Entry 9PD1 (electron microscopy, 4.50 A resolution (low resolution: residue-level contacts below are approximate; hydrogen-bond / salt-bridge calls are withheld)); this record covers chains A and F of the 14 polymer chains in the assembly.

# Chain A (and F)
Molecule: Vesicle-fusing ATPase
Source organism: Cricetulus griseus
Notes: EC 3.6.4.6; chain F of this document is another copy of the same molecule, construct and numbering; everything in this record applies to it too
UniProtKB: P18708 (NSF_CRIGR); residues 1-744 here = UniProt positions 1-744
Chain sequence (747 residues; each row starts with the number of its first residue; numbers below 1 keep their minus sign (Gly-2 is residue -2)):
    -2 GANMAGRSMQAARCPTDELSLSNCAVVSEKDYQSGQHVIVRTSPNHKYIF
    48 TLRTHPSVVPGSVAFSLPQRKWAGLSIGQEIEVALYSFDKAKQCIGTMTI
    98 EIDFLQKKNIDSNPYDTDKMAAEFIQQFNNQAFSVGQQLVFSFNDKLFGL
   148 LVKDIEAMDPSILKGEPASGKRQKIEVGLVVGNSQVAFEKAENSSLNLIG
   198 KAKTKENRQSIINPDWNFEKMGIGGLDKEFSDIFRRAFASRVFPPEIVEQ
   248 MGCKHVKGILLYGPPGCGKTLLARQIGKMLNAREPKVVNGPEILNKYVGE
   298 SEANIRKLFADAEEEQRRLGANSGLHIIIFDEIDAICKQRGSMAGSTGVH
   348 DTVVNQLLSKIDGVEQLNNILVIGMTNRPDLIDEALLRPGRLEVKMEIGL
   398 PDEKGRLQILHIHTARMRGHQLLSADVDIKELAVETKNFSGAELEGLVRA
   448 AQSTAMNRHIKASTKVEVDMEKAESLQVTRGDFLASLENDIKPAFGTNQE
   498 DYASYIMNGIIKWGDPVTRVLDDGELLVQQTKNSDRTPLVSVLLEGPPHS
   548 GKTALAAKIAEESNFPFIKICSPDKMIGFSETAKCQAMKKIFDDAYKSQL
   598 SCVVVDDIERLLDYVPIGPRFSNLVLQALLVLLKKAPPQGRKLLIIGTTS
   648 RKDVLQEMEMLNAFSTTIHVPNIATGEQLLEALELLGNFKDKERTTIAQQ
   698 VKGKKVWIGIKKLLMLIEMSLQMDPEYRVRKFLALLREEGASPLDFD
Disordered / not traced: -2 to 206, 337-345, 741-744 (chain F: -2 to -1, 156-168, 202-208, 336-343, 460-466, 741-744)
Sequence notes: expression tag (-2 to 0)
Small-molecule neighbours:
  - ADP (adenosine-5'-diphosphate): Gly219, Ile220, Gly221, Gly222, Pro261, Pro262, Gly263, Cys264, Gly265, Lys266, Thr267, Leu268, Met372, Ile406, His410, Gly438, Ala439, Glu442
  - ATP (adenosine-5'-triphosphate): Ile503, Met504, Asn505, Gly506, Ile507, Ile508, Lys509, Trp510, Val514, Pro545, His546, Gly548, Lys549, Thr550, Ala551, Leu552, Ser647, Ile707, Lys708
Swiss-Prot annotation at these positions:
  - binding site (ATP): Asn505 to Trp510, Pro545 to Leu552
  - binding site (Mg(2+)): Thr550
  - modified residue: Lys105 (N6-acetyllysine), Ser207 (Phosphoserine), Tyr259 (Phosphotyrosine), Ser569 (Phosphoserine)
From the paper describing this entry:
  - post-translational modification sites: Ser207 (citing earlier work)

# Interface between chain A and chain F
Residue-residue contacts (41):
  Asn292(A) with Thr344(F)
  Arg413(A) with Gln247(F)
  Met414(A) with Gln247(F); Met248(F)
  His417(A) with Gln247(F)
  Leu419(A) with Ile244(F); Gln247(F)
  Gln449(A) with Met248(F)
  Ser450(A) with Arg233(F)
  Met453(A) with Ala236(F); Phe240(F)
  His456(A) with Phe240(F)
  Ile457(A) with Phe235(F); Val239(F); Phe240(F)
  Thr461(A) with Ile209(F)
  Glu471(A) with Ile244(F)
  Leu473(A) with Phe240(F); Ile244(F)
  Asp571(A) with Lys632(F)
  Ile574(A) with Lys586(F); Val628(F)
  Gly575(A) with Lys586(F)
  Arg607(A) with Gln624(F); Leu627(F)
  Asp610(A) with Asn620(F); Gln624(F)
  Tyr611(A) with Gln624(F)
  Val612(A) with Met655(F)
  Pro613(A) with Glu656(F)
  Ile614(A) with Glu654(F); Met655(F)
  Arg617(A) with Phe618(F)
  Lys708(A) with Lys631(F)
  Glu715(A) with Ser531(F); Asp532(F); Arg533(F); Thr534(F)
  Met716(A) with Gln527(F)
  Gln719(A) with Gln526(F); Gln527(F)
Interface residues without a listed pair, chain A (37 interface residues in all): Glu289, Lys293, Tyr294, Asn454, Asn505, His546, Pro570, Phe576, Arg648, Met720
Interface residues without a listed pair, chain F (39 interface residues in all): Arg232, Gly249, Cys250, Asp348, Leu523, Asn530, Pro616, Leu621, Leu623, Ala625, Leu629, Asn659

# Overview
37 residues of chain A and 39 residues of chain F are in contact. Bound to chain A: ADP and ATP. From UniProt:
14 ATP-binding residues and Mg2+-binding residue Thr550(A) on chain A. From the paper: a modification site at
Ser207(A).
Chain A and chain F are both Vesicle-fusing ATPase (Cricetulus griseus); the structure, 22bin20S complex
(NSF-alphaSNAP-2:2 syntaxin-1a:SNAP-25), hydrolyzing, class 20, was determined by electron microscopy (same
publication as 9OJR, 9OJU, 9OJZ, 9OK3, 9OK5, 9OKC and 17 further entries).
